8ENN - chains A and D of the 4 polymer chains in the assembly; structure by electron microscopy, 2.58 A resolution.

[Chain A]
Name: Nitrogenase molybdenum-iron protein alpha chain
Organism: Azotobacter vinelandii DJ
Notes: EC 1.18.6.1
UniProt: P07328 (NIFD_AZOVI); numbering as in UniProt (aligned over 4-480)
Sequence (477 residues; each row starts with the number of its first residue):
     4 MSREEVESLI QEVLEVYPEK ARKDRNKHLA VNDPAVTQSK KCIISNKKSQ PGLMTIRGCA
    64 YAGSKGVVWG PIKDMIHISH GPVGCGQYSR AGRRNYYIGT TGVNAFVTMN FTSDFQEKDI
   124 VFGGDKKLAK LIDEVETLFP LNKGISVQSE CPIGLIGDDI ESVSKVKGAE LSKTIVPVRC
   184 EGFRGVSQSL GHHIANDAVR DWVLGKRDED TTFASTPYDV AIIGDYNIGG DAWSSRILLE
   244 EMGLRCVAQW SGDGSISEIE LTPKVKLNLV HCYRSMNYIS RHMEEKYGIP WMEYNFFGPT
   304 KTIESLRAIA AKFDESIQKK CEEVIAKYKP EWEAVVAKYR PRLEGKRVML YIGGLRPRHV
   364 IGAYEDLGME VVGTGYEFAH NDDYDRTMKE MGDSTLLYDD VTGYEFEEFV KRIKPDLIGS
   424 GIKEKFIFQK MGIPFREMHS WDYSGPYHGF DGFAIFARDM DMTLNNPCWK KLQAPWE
Not modelled in the structure: 4, 14-19, 25-26, 36-40, 408-417
UniProt features mapped onto this chain:
  - binding site ([8Fe-7S] cluster): Cys-62, Cys-88, Cys-154
  - binding site ([7Fe-Mo-9S-C-homocitryl] cluster): Cys-275, His-442
  - mutagenesis: His-195 (H195Q: No nitrogenase activity)
Metal / ion sites: fe(8)-S(7) cluster Fe: Cys-62, Cys-88, Cys-154 (shared with 3 residues of chain B); Fe ion near Cys-275 (its only coordinating residue here)
Ligand contacts:
  - chapso (1N7): Pro-143, Leu-144, Lys-146
  - fe(8)-S(7) cluster (CLF): Cys-62, Tyr-64, Pro-85, Val-86, Gly-87, Cys-88, Tyr-91, Glu-153, Cys-154, Gly-185
  - ICS (iron-sulfur-molybdenum cluster with interstitial carbon): Val-70, Arg-96, Gln-191, His-195, Tyr-229, Ile-231, Cys-275, Arg-277, Ser-278, Ile-355, Gly-356, Gly-357, Leu-358, Arg-359, Pro-360, Glu-380, Phe-381, Met-441, His-442
What the authors report for this chain:
  - conformationally variable residues (order/disorder transition): Gln-14 to Val-19, Arg-25 to Lys-26, Glu-408 to Lys-417

[Chain D]
Name: Nitrogenase molybdenum-iron protein beta chain
Organism: Azotobacter vinelandii DJ
Notes: EC 1.18.6.1
UniProt: C1DGZ8 (C1DGZ8_AZOVD); residues 2-523 here = UniProt positions 2-523
Sequence (522 residues; each row starts with the number of its first residue):
     2 SQQVDKIKAS YPLFLDQDYK DMLAKKRDGF EEKYPQDKID EVFQWTTTKE YQELNFQREA
    62 LTVNPAKACQ PLGAVLCALG FEKTMPYVHG SQGCVAYFRS YFNRHFREPV SCVSDSMTED
   122 AAVFGGQQNM KDGLQNCKAT YKPDMIAVST TCMAEVIGDD LNAFINNSKK EGFIPDEFPV
   182 PFAHTPSFVG SHVTGWDNMF EGIARYFTLK SMDDKVVGSN KKINIVPGFE TYLGNFRVIK
   242 RMLSEMGVGY SLLSDPEEVL DTPADGQFRM YAGGTTQEEM KDAPNALNTV LLQPWHLEKT
   302 KKFVEGTWKH EVPKLNIPMG LDWTDEFLMK VSEISGQPIP ASLTKERGRL VDMMTDSHTW
   362 LHGKRFALWG DPDFVMGLVK FLLELGCEPV HILCHNGNKR WKKAVDAILA ASPYGKNATV
   422 YIGKDLWHLR SLVFTDKPDF MIGNSYGKFI QRDTLHKGKE FEVPLIRIGF PIFDRHHLHR
   482 STTLGYEGAM QILTTLVNSI LERLDEETRG MQATDYNHDL VR
Metal / ion sites: fe(8)-S(7) cluster Fe: Cys-70, Cys-95, Cys-153 (shared with 3 residues of chain C); Fe ion site 1: Arg-108, Glu-109 (shared with 2 residues of chain B); Fe ion site 2: Asp-353, Asp-357 (shared with 2 residues of chain B)
Ligand contacts:
  - chapso (1N7): Glu-33, Lys-34, Tyr-35, Pro-36, Lys-39, Glu-42, Val-43, Trp-46
  - fe(8)-S(7) cluster (CLF): Cys-70, Pro-72, Ser-92, Gly-94, Cys-95, Tyr-98, Phe-99, Thr-152, Cys-153, Ser-188

[Interface between chain A and chain D]
Pairs across the interface (50; chain A residue first):
  Arg-93(A) with Leu-521(D)
  Ala-94(A) with Leu-521(D), hydrophobic
  Arg-97(A) with Asp-520(D), salt bridge
  Tyr-99(A) with Tyr-517(D); Asn-518(D), hydrogen bond; Asp-520(D), hydrogen bond
  Tyr-100(A) with Tyr-517(D)
  Gly-102(A) with Gln-513(D)
  Thr-103(A) with Met-512(D); Gln-513(D), hydrogen bond
  Thr-104(A) with Met-512(D); Asp-516(D)
  Phe-429(A) with Asp-357(D)
  Gln-432(A) with Thr-356(D); Asp-357(D), hydrogen bond
  Lys-433(A) with Asp-353(D), salt bridge
  Arg-439(A) with Thr-360(D)
  Tyr-446(A) with Trp-361(D); Val-522(D); Arg-523(D)
  Met-465(A) with His-359(D); Thr-360(D); His-363(D)
  Thr-466(A) with His-359(D)
  Asn-468(A) with Tyr-415(D), hydrogen bond (backbone-side chain)
  Asn-469(A) with His-359(D); His-363(D)
  Pro-470(A) with Glu-385(D); Tyr-415(D)
  Cys-471(A) with Val-352(D); Thr-356(D)
  Trp-472(A) with Thr-356(D); His-359(D)
  Lys-474(A) with Leu-322(D); Asp-323(D); Arg-348(D), hydrogen bond (backbone-side chain); Val-352(D); Glu-385(D)
  Gln-476(A) with Arg-348(D)
  Ala-477(A) with Arg-348(D)
  Pro-478(A) with Asp-326(D); Met-330(D), hydrophobic; Arg-348(D)
  Trp-479(A) with Asp-326(D); Met-330(D), hydrophobic; Ile-340(D), hydrophobic; Thr-345(D), hydrogen bond; Arg-348(D); Tyr-487(D)
  Glu-480(A) with Thr-345(D)
Interface residues without a listed pair, chain A (32 interface residues in all): Ile-101, Asn-107, Trp-236, Asp-445, Asp-464, Leu-475
Interface residues without a listed pair, chain D (32 interface residues in all): Leu-329, Met-355, Leu-384, Leu-386, Gly-387

[Overview]
The chain A/chain D interface involves 32 residues from each chain, with 7 hydrogen bonds and 2 salt bridges.
Among the polar pairs are Arg-97(A)/Asp-520(D), Lys-433(A)/Asp-353(D) and Tyr-99(A)/Asn-518(D). Ligands of
chain A: compound ICS, fe(8)-S(7) cluster and chapso. Ligands of chain D: fe(8)-S(7) cluster and chapso. From
the paper: conformational variability at Gln-14(A), Arg-25(A) and Glu-408(A).
Here chain A is Nitrogenase molybdenum-iron protein alpha chain and chain D is Nitrogenase molybdenum-iron
protein beta chain, both from Azotobacter vinelandii DJ. Entry 8ENN (Homocitrate-deficient nitrogenase
MoFe-protein from Azotobacter vinelandii nifV knockout) was determined by electron microscopy (same
publication as 8CRS, 8DBX, 8ENL, 8ENM and 8ENO).
